2VFR - chain A; structure by X-ray diffraction, 1.10 A resolution.

== Chain A ==
Name: Xylitol oxidase
Organism: Streptomyces coelicolor
Notes: EC 1.1.3.41
Reference sequence: Q9ZBU1 (XYOA_STRCO); residues 1-418 here = UniProt positions 1-418
Amino-acid sequence (422 residues; each row starts with the number of its first residue; numbers below 1 keep their minus sign (Ile-3 is residue -3)):
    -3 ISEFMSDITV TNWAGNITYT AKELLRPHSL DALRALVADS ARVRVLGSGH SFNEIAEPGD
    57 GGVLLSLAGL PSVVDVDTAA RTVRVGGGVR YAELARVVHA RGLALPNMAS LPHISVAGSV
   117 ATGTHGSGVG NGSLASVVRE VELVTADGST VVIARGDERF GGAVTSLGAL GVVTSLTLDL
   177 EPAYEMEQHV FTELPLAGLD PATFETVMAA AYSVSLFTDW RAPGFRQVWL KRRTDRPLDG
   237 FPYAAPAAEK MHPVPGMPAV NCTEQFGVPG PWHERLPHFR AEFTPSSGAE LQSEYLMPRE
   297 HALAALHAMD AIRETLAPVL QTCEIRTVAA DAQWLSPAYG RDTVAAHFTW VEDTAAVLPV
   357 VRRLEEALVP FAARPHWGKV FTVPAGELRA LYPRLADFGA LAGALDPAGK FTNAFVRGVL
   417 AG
Disordered / not traced: -3 to -1, 418
UniProt features mapped onto this chain:
  - binding site (FAD): Val41 to Ser47, Ser106, Ser111, Gly114, Thr118 to His121, Val169, Arg322, His372
  - binding site (D-sorbitol): Ser106, Glu320, Arg322, Thr345, Lys375
  - binding site (xylitol): Ser106, Glu320, Arg322, Thr345, Lys375
  - modified residue: His46 (Pros-8alpha-FAD histidine)
Covalently attached groups: flavin-adenine dinucleotide (FAD) linked to His46
Ligand contacts: FAD (flavin-adenine dinucleotide): Trp9, Tyr15, Arg40, Val41, Leu42, Gly43, Ser44, Gly45, Ser47, Phe48, Ile51, Ala52, Leu63, Gly83, Ala105, Ser106, Leu107, Ile110, Ser111, Ala113, Gly114, Ser115, Ala117, Thr118, Gly119, Thr120, His121, Leu163, Gly164, Gly167, Val168, Val169, Glu286, Gln288, Glu290, Arg322, His372, Gly374, Lys375
Reported in the primary citation:
  - binding site for flavin-adenine dinucleotide: Gly43 to Ser47
  - catalytic residues: Arg322, Lys375 (proposed by the authors, not directly observed)
  - mutagenesis - H343A: abolished catalytic activity

== Overview ==
Flavin-adenine dinucleotide is covalently linked to His46. Curated annotation (UniProt) lists 17 FAD-binding
residues, 5 D-sorbitol-binding residues and 5 xylitol-binding residues. From the paper: catalytic residues
Arg322 and Lys375; H343A abolishes catalytic activity.
Chain A is Xylitol oxidase (Streptomyces coelicolor); the structure, Alditol Oxidase from Streptomyces
coelicolor A3(2): Native Enzyme, was determined by X-ray diffraction together with 2VFU and 2VFV from the same
study.
